Entry 5U8H (X-ray diffraction, 2.15 A resolution); this record covers chains A and T of the 4 polymer chains in the assembly.

# Chain A
Name: DNA polymerase beta
From: Homo sapiens
Notes: EC 2.7.7.7, 4.2.99.-
UniProtKB: P06746 (DPOLB_HUMAN); residues 1-335 here = UniProt positions 1-335
Sequence (335 residues; each row starts with the number of its first residue):
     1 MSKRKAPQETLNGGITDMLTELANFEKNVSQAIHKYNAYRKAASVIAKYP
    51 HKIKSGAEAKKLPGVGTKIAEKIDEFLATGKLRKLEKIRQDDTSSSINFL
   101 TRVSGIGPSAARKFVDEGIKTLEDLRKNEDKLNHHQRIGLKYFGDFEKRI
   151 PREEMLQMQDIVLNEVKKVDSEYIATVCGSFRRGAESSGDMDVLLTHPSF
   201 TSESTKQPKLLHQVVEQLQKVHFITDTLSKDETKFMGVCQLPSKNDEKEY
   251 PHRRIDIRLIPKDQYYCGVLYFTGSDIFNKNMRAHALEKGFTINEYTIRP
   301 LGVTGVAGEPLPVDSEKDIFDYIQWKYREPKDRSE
Unresolved in the structure: 1-8, 203-208, 244-248
Construct notes: engineered mutation Asp-231 (Gly in P06746)
Ion coordination: Na+ site 1: Lys-60, Leu-62, Val-65 (shared with 1 residue of chain D); Na+ site 2: Thr-101, Val-103, Ile-106 (shared with 1 residue of chain P)
Reported in the primary citation:
  - conformationally variable residues (side-chain flip): Leu-228 to Glu-232, Met-236, Arg-254, Asp-256
  - binding site for the 16-nt DNA strand (chain T): Lys-230, Glu-232
  - mutagenesis - G231D (140-fold): decreased catalytic activity (citing earlier work)
  - mutagenesis - G231D (15-fold): decreased binding to dNTP substrate (citing earlier work)
  - mutagenesis - G231D (Kd 1.7 nM): unchanged binding to DNA duplex (citing earlier work)
  - disease-associated variants - G231D, M236L: decreased catalytic activity (citing earlier work)
  - mutagenesis - M236A: unchanged catalytic activity
  - mutagenesis - M236L (2.4-fold): decreased catalytic activity
  - disease-associated variants - V215P, E232K, C239R, P242R, K248Q (citing earlier work)
  - catalytic residues: Asp-190, Asp-192, Asp-256 (citing earlier work)
  - mutagenesis - M236L: unchanged binding to incoming nucleotide

# Chain T
Molecule: 16-nt DNA strand
Sequence (16 nucleotides; each row starts with the number of its first residue):
     1 CCGACAGCGCATCAGC

# Chain A / chain T interface
Pairs across the interface - 13 pairs, chain A then chain T:
  His-34(A) / DC5(T)  stacking on the base
  Ser-229(A) / DC10(T)  phosphate contact
  Ser-229(A) / DA11(T)  sugar contact
  Lys-230(A) / DC10(T)  phosphate contact
  Lys-230(A) / DA11(T)  hydrogen bond to the phosphate
  Asp-231(A) / DC10(T)  phosphate contact
  Glu-232(A) / DC10(T)  hydrogen bond to the phosphate
  Thr-233(A) / DG9(T)  hydrogen bond to the phosphate
  Thr-233(A) / DC10(T)  hydrogen bond to the phosphate
  Lys-234(A) / DG9(T)  phosphate contact
  Lys-234(A) / DC10(T)  hydrogen bond to the phosphate
  Tyr-271(A) / DA6(T)  hydrogen bond to the base
  Tyr-296(A) / DC8(T)  sugar contact
Other interface residues (no listed pair), chain A (13 interface residues in all): Asn-37, Asn-133, His-134, Leu-228
Other interface residues (no listed pair), chain T (7 interface residues in all): DT12

# Summary
Chain A and chain T form an interface of 13 and 7 residues respectively; the contacts include 6 hydrogen bonds
and 1 aromatic stacking contact. Polar pairs include Tyr-271(A)/DA6(T), Lys-230(A)/DA11(T) and
Glu-232(A)/DC10(T). The paper reports catalytic residues Asp-190(A), Asp-192(A) and Asp-256(A); G231D and
M236L of chain A reduce catalytic activity.
Here chain A is DNA polymerase beta (Homo sapiens) and chain T is a 16-nt DNA strand. Entry 5U8H (DNA
Polymerase Beta G231D crystallized in PEG 400) was determined by X-ray diffraction, deposited together with
5U8G and 5U8I.
